Entry 2O6G (X-ray diffraction, 3.10 A resolution); this record covers chains C and G of the 6 polymer chains in the assembly.

== Chain C ==
Molecule: interferon-b enhancer
Sequence (57 nucleotides; row label = number of the first residue in the row):
     1 ATCTATTCAGAGGAATTTCCCACTTTCACTTTCCCTTTCAGTTTCCCTAT
    51 GTCATTT

== Chain G ==
Name: Interferon regulatory factor 3
Source organism: Homo sapiens
Notes: fragment: DNA binding domain, residues 3-112
UniProtKB: Q14653 (IRF3_HUMAN); numbering as in UniProt (aligned over 1-123)
Amino-acid sequence (123 residues; each row starts with the number of its first residue):
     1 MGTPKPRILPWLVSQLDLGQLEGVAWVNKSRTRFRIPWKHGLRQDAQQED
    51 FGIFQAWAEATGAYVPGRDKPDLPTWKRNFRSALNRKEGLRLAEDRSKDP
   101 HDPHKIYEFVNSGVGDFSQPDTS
Unresolved in the structure: 1-2, 113-123
Curated features (UniProtKB/Swiss-Prot):
  - DNA-binding region: Lys5 to Asn111 (IRF tryptophan pentad repeat)
  - site: Asp121, Thr122 (Cleavage)
  - modified residue: Thr3 (Phosphothreonine), Ser14 (Phosphoserine), Thr75 (Phosphothreonine), Ser97 (Phosphoserine), Ser123 (Phosphoserine)
  - natural variant: Glu49 (deletion: Decreased IFNB induction upon Sendai virus infection)
  - mutagenesis: Lys77 to Arg78 (Abolishes nuclear localization), Arg86 to Lys87 (No effect on subcellular localization), Asp116 (D116A: Does not affect cleavage by CASP3)
From the paper describing this entry:
  - binding site for interferon-b enhancer (chain C): His40, Leu42, Asn79, Ser82
  - specificity-determining residues: Leu42, Arg78, Arg86

== Chain C / chain G interface ==
Contacting residue pairs - 25 pairs, chain C then chain G:
  DA28(C) - Arg7(G)  salt bridge to the phosphate
  DC29(C) - Lys5(G)  hydrogen bond to the phosphate
  DC29(C) - Pro6(G)  phosphate contact
  DC29(C) - Arg7(G)  phosphate contact
  DC29(C) - Ile8(G)  hydrogen bond to the phosphate
  DC29(C) - Lys87(G)  salt bridge to the phosphate
  DT30(C) - Lys5(G)  salt bridge to the phosphate
  DT30(C) - Trp57(G)  hydrogen bond to the phosphate
  DT30(C) - Thr61(G)  phosphate contact
  DT30(C) - Asn79(G)  sugar contact
  DT30(C) - Ser82(G)  base contact
  DT30(C) - Ala83(G)  base contact
  DT30(C) - Arg86(G)  base contact
  DT31(C) - Asn79(G)  hydrogen bond to the phosphate
  DT31(C) - Ser82(G)  hydrogen bond to the base
  DT32(C) - Arg78(G)  hydrogen bond to the base
  DC33(C) - Arg78(G)  base contact
  DT38(C) - His40(G)  hydrogen bond to the sugar
  DT38(C) - Leu42(G)  base contact
  DT38(C) - Lys98(G)  salt bridge to the phosphate
  DC39(C) - His40(G)  phosphate contact
  DC39(C) - Leu42(G)  sugar contact
  DC39(C) - Arg43(G)  phosphate contact
  DA40(C) - Arg43(G)  phosphate contact
  DA40(C) - Gln44(G)  hydrogen bond to the phosphate
Also at the interface, not in a pair above, chain C (11 interface residues in all): DC34, DT37

== Overview ==
The interface between chain C and chain G involves 11 residues on one side and 17 on the other, with 8
hydrogen bonds and 4 salt bridges. Polar pairs include DT31(C)-Ser82(G), DT32(C)-Arg78(G) and
DT38(C)-His40(G). The paper reports a binding site for interferon-b enhancer (chain C) at His40(G), Leu42(G)
and Asn79(G) among others; specificity determinants Leu42(G), Arg78(G) and Arg86(G).
Here chain C is interferon-b enhancer and chain G is Interferon regulatory factor 3 (Homo sapiens). Entry 2O6G
(Crystal structure of IRF-3 bound to the interferon-b enhancer) was determined by X-ray diffraction (same
publication as 2O61).
